Entry 1M5H (X-ray diffraction, 2.00 A resolution); this record covers chains A and B of the 4 polymer chains in the assembly.

Chain A:
Name: Formylmethanofuran--tetrahydromethanopterin formyltransferase
Source organism: Archaeoglobus fulgidus
Notes: EC 2.3.1.101
UniProt: O28076 (FTR_ARCFU); residues 1-297 here = UniProt positions 1-297
Chain sequence (297 residues; each row starts with the number of its first residue):
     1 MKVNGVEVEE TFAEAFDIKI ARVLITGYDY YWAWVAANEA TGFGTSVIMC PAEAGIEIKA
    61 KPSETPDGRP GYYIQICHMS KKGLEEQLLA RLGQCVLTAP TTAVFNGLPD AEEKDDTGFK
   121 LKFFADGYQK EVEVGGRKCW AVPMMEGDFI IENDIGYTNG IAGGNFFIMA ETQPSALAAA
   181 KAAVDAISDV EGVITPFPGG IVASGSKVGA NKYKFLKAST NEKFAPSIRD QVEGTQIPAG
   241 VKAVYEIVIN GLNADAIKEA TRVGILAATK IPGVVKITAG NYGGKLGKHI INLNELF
Sequence notes: conflict Asp115 (Phe in O28076), Gln129 (Glu in O28076), Ala239 (Glu in O28076)
Bound ions: K+ site 1: Glu39 (shared with Thr1041(B), Gly1044(B), Ala1054(B), Pro1196(B) of chain B); K+ site 2: Thr41, Gly44, Ala54, Pro196 (shared with Glu1039(B) of chain B); K+ site 3: Glu57, Ile187, Ser188, Val190, Val193; K+ site 4: Val96, Leu97, Ala99, Thr102, Glu146
From the paper describing this entry:
  - contacts within the chain: Arg137-Glu152 (salt bridge), Lys207-Glu222 (salt bridge)

Chain B:
Name: Formylmethanofuran--tetrahydromethanopterin formyltransferase
Source organism: Archaeoglobus fulgidus
Notes: EC 2.3.1.101
UniProt: O28076 (FTR_ARCFU); residues 1001-1297 here correspond to UniProt positions 1-297 (UniProt number = residue number - 1000)
Chain sequence (297 residues; row label = number of the first residue in the row):
  1001 MKVNGVEVEE TFAEAFDIKI ARVLITGYDY YWAWVAANEA TGFGTSVIMC PAEAGIEIKA
  1061 KPSETPDGRP GYYIQICHMS KKGLEEQLLA RLGQCVLTAP TTAVFNGLPD AEEKDDTGFK
  1121 LKFFADGYQK EVEVGGRKCW AVPMMEGDFI IENDIGYTNG IAGGNFFIMA ETQPSALAAA
  1181 KAAVDAISDV EGVITPFPGG IVASGSKVGA NKYKFLKAST NEKFAPSIRD QVEGTQIPAG
  1241 VKAVYEIVIN GLNADAIKEA TRVGILAATK IPGVVKITAG NYGGKLGKHI INLNELF
Sequence notes: conflict Asp1115 (Phe115 in O28076), Gln1129 (Glu129 in O28076), Ala1239 (Glu239 in O28076)
Bound ions: K+ site 1: Glu1039 (shared with Thr41(A), Gly44(A), Ala54(A), Pro196(A) of chain A); K+ site 2: Thr1041, Gly1044, Ala1054, Pro1196 (shared with Glu39(A) of chain A); K+ site 3: Glu1057, Ile1187, Ser1188, Val1190, Val1193; K+ site 4: Val1096, Leu1097, Ala1099, Thr1102, Glu1146

How chain A and chain B interact:
Residue-residue contacts (166):
  Tyr28(A) - Gln1173(B)  hydrogen bond
  Tyr28(A) - Pro1174(B)
  Tyr31(A) - Lys1181(B)
  Trp32(A) - Leu1177(B)
  Trp32(A) - Ile1201(B)  hydrophobic
  Val35(A) - Pro1198(B)
  Val35(A) - Gly1199(B)
  Asn38(A) - Asn1038(B)  hydrogen bond
  Glu39(A) - Gly1042(B)
  Glu39(A) - Phe1043(B)  hydrogen bond (backbone-backbone)
  Glu39(A) - Gly1044(B)  hydrogen bond (side chain-backbone)
  Glu39(A) - Thr1045(B)
  Gly42(A) - Glu1039(B)
  Gly42(A) - Phe1043(B)
  Phe43(A) - Glu1039(B)  hydrogen bond (backbone-backbone)
  Phe43(A) - Gly1042(B)
  Phe43(A) - Phe1043(B)  hydrophobic
  Phe43(A) - Pro1051(B)  hydrophobic
  Phe43(A) - Gln1087(B)
  Phe43(A) - Ala1090(B)  hydrophobic
  Phe43(A) - Arg1091(B)
  Phe43(A) - Cys1095(B)  hydrophobic
  Gly44(A) - Glu1039(B)  hydrogen bond (backbone-side chain)
  Thr45(A) - Glu1039(B)
  Thr45(A) - Gln1094(B)  hydrogen bond (side chain-backbone)
  Ser46(A) - Gln1094(B)  hydrogen bond (backbone-side chain)
  Ile48(A) - Gln1094(B)
  Met49(A) - Gln1094(B)
  Cys50(A) - Gln1094(B)
  Pro51(A) - Phe1043(B)  hydrophobic
  Gln87(A) - Phe1043(B)
  Ala90(A) - Phe1043(B)  hydrophobic
  Ala90(A) - Met1049(B)
  Arg91(A) - Phe1043(B)
  Gln94(A) - Thr1045(B)  hydrogen bond (backbone-side chain)
  Gln94(A) - Ser1046(B)
  Gln94(A) - Ile1048(B)
  Gln94(A) - Met1049(B)
  Gln94(A) - Cys1050(B)
  Cys95(A) - Phe1043(B)  hydrophobic
  Cys95(A) - Pro1198(B)
  Thr98(A) - Phe1197(B)
  Thr98(A) - Pro1198(B)
  Thr98(A) - Ile1201(B)
  Thr98(A) - Val1202(B)
  Thr98(A) - Ala1203(B)  hydrogen bond (backbone-backbone)
  Thr98(A) - Ser1204(B)
  Ala99(A) - Pro1198(B)  hydrophobic
  Ala99(A) - Ala1203(B)
  Pro100(A) - Leu1177(B)  hydrophobic
  Pro100(A) - Pro1198(B)
  Pro100(A) - Ile1201(B)  hydrophobic
  Pro100(A) - Ala1203(B)
  Pro100(A) - Tyr1245(B)  hydrophobic
  Thr101(A) - Leu1177(B)
  Phe123(A) - Tyr1213(B)
  Phe123(A) - Phe1215(B)  hydrophobic
  Phe123(A) - Leu1216(B)
  Phe124(A) - Gly1205(B)
  Phe124(A) - Ser1219(B)
  Phe124(A) - Thr1220(B)  hydrogen bond (backbone-backbone)
  Ala125(A) - Thr1220(B)
  Asp126(A) - Lys1207(B)  salt bridge
  Asp126(A) - Ala1210(B)
  Asp126(A) - Asn1211(B)  hydrogen bond (side chain-backbone)
  Asp126(A) - Lys1212(B)  hydrogen bond (side chain-backbone)
  Asp126(A) - Tyr1213(B)  hydrogen bond (side chain-backbone)
  Asp126(A) - Ser1219(B)
  Gly127(A) - Lys1212(B)
  Gly127(A) - Tyr1213(B)
  Tyr128(A) - Glu1222(B)
  Tyr128(A) - Ile1228(B)  hydrophobic
  Tyr128(A) - Gln1231(B)
  Tyr128(A) - Val1232(B)
  Gln129(A) - Tyr1213(B)  hydrogen bond
  Lys130(A) - Gln1231(B)  hydrogen bond
  Pro143(A) - Thr1220(B)  hydrogen bond (backbone-side chain)
  Pro143(A) - Ser1227(B)
  Pro143(A) - Ile1228(B)  hydrophobic
  Met144(A) - Ala1203(B)
  Met144(A) - Ser1204(B)
  Met144(A) - Thr1220(B)
  Met144(A) - Ala1225(B)
  Met144(A) - Pro1226(B)
  Met145(A) - Val1202(B)
  Met145(A) - Ala1203(B)
  Met145(A) - Ser1204(B)  hydrogen bond (backbone-backbone)
  Met145(A) - Gly1205(B)
  Met145(A) - Phe1224(B)
  Met145(A) - Pro1226(B)
  Met145(A) - Ala1243(B)
  Met145(A) - Val1244(B)  hydrogen bond (backbone-backbone)
  Met145(A) - Glu1246(B)
  Glu146(A) - Gln1173(B)
  Glu146(A) - Ala1203(B)  hydrogen bond (backbone-backbone)
  Glu146(A) - Ala1243(B)
  Glu146(A) - Val1244(B)  hydrogen bond (backbone-backbone)
  Glu146(A) - Tyr1245(B)  hydrogen bond
  Asp148(A) - Ser1227(B)  hydrogen bond
  Gln173(A) - Tyr1028(B)  hydrogen bond
  Gln173(A) - Glu1146(B)
  Pro174(A) - Tyr1028(B)
  Leu177(A) - Tyr1028(B)  hydrophobic
  Leu177(A) - Trp1032(B)
  Leu177(A) - Pro1100(B)  hydrophobic
  Leu177(A) - Thr1101(B)
  Lys181(A) - Tyr1031(B)
  Lys181(A) - Trp1032(B)
  Phe197(A) - Thr1098(B)
  Pro198(A) - Val1035(B)
  Pro198(A) - Cys1095(B)
  Pro198(A) - Thr1098(B)
  Pro198(A) - Ala1099(B)  hydrophobic
  Gly199(A) - Val1035(B)
  Ile201(A) - Trp1032(B)  hydrophobic
  Ile201(A) - Thr1098(B)
  Ile201(A) - Pro1100(B)  hydrophobic
  Val202(A) - Thr1098(B)
  Val202(A) - Met1145(B)  hydrophobic
  Ala203(A) - Thr1098(B)  hydrogen bond (backbone-backbone)
  Ala203(A) - Ala1099(B)
  Ala203(A) - Pro1100(B)
  Ala203(A) - Met1144(B)
  Ala203(A) - Met1145(B)
  Ala203(A) - Glu1146(B)  hydrogen bond (backbone-backbone)
  Ser204(A) - Leu1097(B)
  Ser204(A) - Thr1098(B)
  Ser204(A) - Met1144(B)
  Ser204(A) - Met1145(B)  hydrogen bond (backbone-backbone)
  Gly205(A) - Phe1124(B)
  Gly205(A) - Met1145(B)
  Lys207(A) - Asp1126(B)  salt bridge
  Ala210(A) - Asp1126(B)
  Asn211(A) - Asp1126(B)  hydrogen bond (backbone-side chain)
  Lys212(A) - Asp1126(B)  hydrogen bond (backbone-side chain)
  Lys212(A) - Gly1127(B)
  Tyr213(A) - Phe1123(B)
  Tyr213(A) - Asp1126(B)  hydrogen bond (backbone-side chain)
  Tyr213(A) - Gly1127(B)
  Tyr213(A) - Gln1129(B)  hydrogen bond
  Phe215(A) - Phe1123(B)  hydrophobic
  Leu216(A) - Phe1123(B)
  Ser219(A) - Phe1124(B)
  Ser219(A) - Asp1126(B)
  Thr220(A) - Phe1124(B)  hydrogen bond (backbone-backbone)
  Thr220(A) - Ala1125(B)
  Thr220(A) - Pro1143(B)
  Glu222(A) - Tyr1128(B)
  Phe224(A) - Met1145(B)
  Ala225(A) - Met1144(B)
  Pro226(A) - Met1144(B)
  Pro226(A) - Met1145(B)
  Ser227(A) - Pro1143(B)
  Ser227(A) - Asp1148(B)  hydrogen bond
  Ile228(A) - Tyr1128(B)  hydrophobic
  Ile228(A) - Lys1130(B)
  Gln231(A) - Tyr1128(B)
  Gln231(A) - Lys1130(B)
  Ala243(A) - Met1145(B)
  Ala243(A) - Glu1146(B)
  Val244(A) - Met1145(B)  hydrogen bond (backbone-backbone)
  Val244(A) - Glu1146(B)  hydrogen bond (backbone-backbone)
  Tyr245(A) - Pro1100(B)  hydrophobic
  Tyr245(A) - Thr1101(B)
  Tyr245(A) - Glu1146(B)  hydrogen bond
  Glu246(A) - Met1145(B)
Other interface residues (no listed pair), chain A (78 interface residues in all): Trp34, Thr41, Leu97, Gly147, Pro196, Ser206, Ala218, Val232, Lys242
Other interface residues (no listed pair), chain B (79 interface residues in all): Trp1034, Thr1041, Val1142, Gly1147, Pro1196, Ser1206, Ala1218, Lys1242

In short:
The interface between chain A and chain B involves 78 residues on one side and 79 on the other, with 36
hydrogen bonds and 2 salt bridges. Among the polar pairs are Asp126(A)-Lys1207(B), Lys207(A)-Asp1126(B) and
Tyr28(A)-Gln1173(B). From the paper: contacts within the chain involving Arg137(A), Glu152(A) and Lys207(A)
among others.
Chain A and chain B are both Formylmethanofuran--tetrahydromethanopterin formyltransferase (Archaeoglobus
fulgidus); the structure, Formylmethanofuran:tetrahydromethanopterin formyltransferase from Archaeoglobus
fulgidus, was determined by X-ray diffraction together with 1M5S from the same study.
